PDB entry 2R5N | X-ray diffraction, 1.60 A resolution | chains A and B

# Chain A (and B)
Protein: Transketolase 1
From: Escherichia coli
Notes: EC 2.2.1.1; chain B of this document is another copy of the same molecule, construct and numbering; everything in this record applies to it too
UniProtKB: P27302 (TKT1_ECOLI); residues 1-663 here = UniProt positions 1-663
Chain sequence (669 residues; numbered 1 to 669; the number before each row is that of its first residue):
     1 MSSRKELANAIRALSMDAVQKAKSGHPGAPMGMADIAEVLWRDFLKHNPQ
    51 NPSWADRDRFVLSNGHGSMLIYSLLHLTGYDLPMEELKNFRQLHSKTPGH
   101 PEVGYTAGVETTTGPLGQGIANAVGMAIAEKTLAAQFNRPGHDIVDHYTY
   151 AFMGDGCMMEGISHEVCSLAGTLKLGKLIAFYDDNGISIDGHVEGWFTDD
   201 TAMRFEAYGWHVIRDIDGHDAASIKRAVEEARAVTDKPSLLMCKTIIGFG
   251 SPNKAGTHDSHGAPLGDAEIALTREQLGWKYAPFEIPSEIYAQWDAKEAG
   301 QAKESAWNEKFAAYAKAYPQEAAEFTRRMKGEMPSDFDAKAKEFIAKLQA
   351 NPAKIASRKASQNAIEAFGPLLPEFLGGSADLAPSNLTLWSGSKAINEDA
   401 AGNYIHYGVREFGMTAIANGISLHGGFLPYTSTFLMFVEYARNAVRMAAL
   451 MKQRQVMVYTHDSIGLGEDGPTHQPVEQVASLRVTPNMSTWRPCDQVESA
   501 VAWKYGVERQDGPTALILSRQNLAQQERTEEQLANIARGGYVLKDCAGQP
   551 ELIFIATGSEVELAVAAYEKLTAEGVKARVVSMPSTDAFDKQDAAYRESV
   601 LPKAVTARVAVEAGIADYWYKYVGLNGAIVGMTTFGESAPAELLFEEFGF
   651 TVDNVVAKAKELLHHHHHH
Disordered / not traced: 1, 668-669 (chain B: 1, 665-669)
Construct notes: expression tag (664-669)
Curated features (UniProtKB/Swiss-Prot):
  - active site: Glu411 (Proton donor)
  - binding site (substrate): His26, His261, Arg358, Ser385, His461, Asp469, His473, Arg520
  - binding site (thiamine diphosphate): His66, Gly114 to Leu116, Gly156, Asn185, His261, Phe437
  - binding site (Mg(2+)): Asp155, Asn185, Ile187
  - site (Important for catalytic activity): His26, His261
  - modified residue: Lys46 (N6-acetyllysine)
Bound ions: Ca2+: Asp155, Asn185, Ile187 (together with thiamine diphosphate)
Residues lining bound ligands:
  - oligosaccharide (ribose-5-phosphate, 5-O-phosphono-beta-D-ribofuranose units): Arg358, Leu382, Ser385, Phe434, His461, Asp469, His473, Arg520
  - 5-O-phosphono-beta-D-ribofuranose (RP5): His26, Ile189, His261, Gly262
  - thiamine diphosphate (TPP), molecule 1: Ala29, Asn64, His66, Gly114, Pro115, Leu116, Gly154, Asp155, Gly156, Glu160, Asn185, Ile187, Ser188, Ile189, Ile247, His261
  - thiamine diphosphate (TPP), molecule 2: Ala380, Asp381, Leu382, Val409, Glu411, Phe434, Phe437, Tyr440, His473

# How chain A and chain B interact
Residue-residue contacts (195):
  Ser24(A) - Glu468(B)
  His26(A) - Asp469(B)
  Arg91(A) - Glu468(B)
  Arg91(A) - Asp469(B)  salt bridge
  Arg91(A) - Ser638(B)
  Arg91(A) - Ala639(B)
  Arg91(A) - Pro640(B)
  Gln92(A) - Ser638(B)
  Gln92(A) - Pro640(B)
  Leu93(A) - Glu637(B)
  Leu93(A) - Ser638(B)
  Leu93(A) - Ala639(B)
  Leu93(A) - Glu647(B)
  His94(A) - Glu647(B)  salt bridge
  Pro98(A) - Ser638(B)
  Gly99(A) - Glu468(B)
  Gly99(A) - Ser638(B)  hydrogen bond (backbone-side chain)
  His100(A) - Asp469(B)  hydrogen bond (side chain-backbone)
  His100(A) - His473(B)
  Glu102(A) - Pro471(B)
  Thr112(A) - Thr472(B)
  Thr113(A) - Thr472(B)
  Gly114(A) - Thr472(B)
  Gly114(A) - His473(B)
  Pro115(A) - Phe437(B)  hydrophobic
  Pro115(A) - Tyr440(B)  hydrogen bond (backbone-side chain)
  Pro115(A) - Thr472(B)
  Leu116(A) - Val409(B)  hydrophobic
  Leu116(A) - Tyr440(B)  hydrogen bond (backbone-side chain)
  Gln118(A) - Tyr440(B)  hydrogen bond
  Gly156(A) - Val409(B)
  Met158(A) - His164(B)  hydrogen bond (backbone-side chain)
  Met159(A) - His164(B)
  Met159(A) - Glu165(B)
  Met159(A) - Gly408(B)
  Met159(A) - Val409(B)  hydrogen bond (side chain-backbone)
  Met159(A) - Arg410(B)
  Glu160(A) - His164(B)
  Glu160(A) - Glu165(B)
  Glu160(A) - Val409(B)  hydrogen bond (backbone-backbone)
  Glu160(A) - Glu411(B)
  Glu160(A) - Tyr440(B)
  Gly161(A) - Gly161(B)
  Gly161(A) - Glu165(B)  hydrogen bond (backbone-side chain)
  His164(A) - Met158(B)  hydrogen bond (side chain-backbone)
  His164(A) - Met159(B)
  His164(A) - Glu160(B)
  His164(A) - His164(B)
  His164(A) - Asp199(B)
  His164(A) - Arg204(B)  hydrogen bond
  Glu165(A) - Met159(B)
  Glu165(A) - Glu160(B)
  Glu165(A) - Gly161(B)  hydrogen bond (side chain-backbone)
  Ser168(A) - Asp199(B)  hydrogen bond
  Thr172(A) - Gly195(B)
  Thr172(A) - Thr198(B)  hydrogen bond
  Ser188(A) - Asp381(B)  hydrogen bond
  Ile189(A) - Asp381(B)  hydrogen bond (backbone-side chain)
  Ile189(A) - Leu382(B)  hydrophobic
  Ile189(A) - Pro384(B)  hydrophobic
  Asp190(A) - Asp381(B)  hydrogen bond (backbone-side chain)
  Asp190(A) - Leu382(B)  hydrogen bond (side chain-backbone)
  Asp190(A) - Ala383(B)  hydrogen bond (side chain-backbone)
  Asp190(A) - Pro384(B)
  Asp190(A) - His406(B)  salt bridge
  Gly195(A) - Thr172(B)
  Gly195(A) - Asn397(B)
  Trp196(A) - Asp381(B)
  Trp196(A) - His406(B)
  Trp196(A) - Gly408(B)
  Trp196(A) - Arg410(B)  hydrogen bond (backbone-side chain)
  Phe197(A) - Arg410(B)
  Thr198(A) - Thr172(B)  hydrogen bond
  Asp199(A) - His164(B)
  Asp199(A) - Ser168(B)  hydrogen bond
  Asp199(A) - Ala207(B)
  Asp199(A) - Tyr208(B)
  Asp200(A) - Ala207(B)  hydrogen bond (backbone-backbone)
  Met203(A) - Met203(B)  hydrophobic
  Met203(A) - Glu206(B)
  Met203(A) - Ala207(B)
  Arg204(A) - His164(B)  hydrogen bond
  Arg204(A) - Ala207(B)
  Glu206(A) - Met203(B)
  Ala207(A) - Asp199(B)
  Ala207(A) - Asp200(B)  hydrogen bond (backbone-backbone)
  Ala207(A) - Met203(B)
  Ala207(A) - Arg204(B)
  Tyr208(A) - Asp199(B)
  Asp381(A) - Ser188(B)  hydrogen bond
  Asp381(A) - Ile189(B)  hydrogen bond (side chain-backbone)
  Asp381(A) - Asp190(B)  hydrogen bond (side chain-backbone)
  Asp381(A) - Trp196(B)
  Leu382(A) - Ile189(B)  hydrophobic
  Leu382(A) - Asp190(B)  hydrogen bond (backbone-side chain)
  Ala383(A) - Asp190(B)  hydrogen bond (backbone-side chain)
  Pro384(A) - Ile189(B)  hydrophobic
  Pro384(A) - Asp190(B)
  Asn397(A) - Gly195(B)
  His406(A) - Asp190(B)  salt bridge
  His406(A) - Trp196(B)
  Gly408(A) - Met159(B)
  Gly408(A) - Trp196(B)
  Val409(A) - Leu116(B)  hydrophobic
  Val409(A) - Gly156(B)
  Val409(A) - Met159(B)  hydrogen bond (backbone-side chain)
  Val409(A) - Glu160(B)
  Arg410(A) - Met159(B)
  Arg410(A) - Trp196(B)  hydrogen bond (side chain-backbone)
  Arg410(A) - Phe197(B)
  Glu411(A) - Glu160(B)
  Phe412(A) - Tyr440(B)  hydrophobic
  Met436(A) - Asn443(B)
  Met436(A) - Arg446(B)
  Phe437(A) - Pro115(B)  hydrophobic
  Glu439(A) - Glu439(B)
  Glu439(A) - Arg442(B)
  Glu439(A) - Asn443(B)  hydrogen bond
  Glu439(A) - Arg446(B)
  Tyr440(A) - Pro115(B)  hydrogen bond (side chain-backbone)
  Tyr440(A) - Leu116(B)  hydrogen bond (side chain-backbone)
  Tyr440(A) - Gln118(B)  hydrogen bond
  Tyr440(A) - Glu160(B)
  Tyr440(A) - Phe412(B)  hydrophobic
  Tyr440(A) - Asn443(B)
  Arg442(A) - Glu439(B)
  Asn443(A) - Met436(B)
  Asn443(A) - Glu439(B)  hydrogen bond
  Asn443(A) - Tyr440(B)
  Arg446(A) - Met436(B)
  Arg446(A) - Glu439(B)
  Arg446(A) - Pro471(B)  hydrogen bond (side chain-backbone)
  Arg446(A) - Gln474(B)
  Arg446(A) - Glu477(B)  salt bridge
  Arg446(A) - Gln478(B)
  Arg446(A) - Phe635(B)
  Ala449(A) - Phe635(B)
  Leu450(A) - Thr472(B)
  Leu450(A) - Phe635(B)  hydrophobic
  Glu468(A) - Ser24(B)
  Glu468(A) - Arg91(B)
  Glu468(A) - Gly99(B)
  Asp469(A) - His26(B)
  Asp469(A) - Arg91(B)  salt bridge
  Asp469(A) - His100(B)  hydrogen bond (backbone-side chain)
  Pro471(A) - Glu102(B)
  Pro471(A) - Arg446(B)  hydrogen bond (backbone-side chain)
  Thr472(A) - Thr112(B)
  Thr472(A) - Thr113(B)
  Thr472(A) - Gly114(B)
  Thr472(A) - Pro115(B)
  Thr472(A) - Leu450(B)
  His473(A) - His100(B)
  His473(A) - Gly114(B)
  Gln474(A) - Arg446(B)
  Glu477(A) - Arg446(B)  salt bridge
  Glu477(A) - Val484(B)
  Glu477(A) - Thr485(B)
  Glu477(A) - Pro486(B)
  Gln478(A) - Arg446(B)
  Ser481(A) - Ser481(B)
  Val484(A) - Glu477(B)
  Val484(A) - Ile615(B)
  Thr485(A) - Glu477(B)
  Pro486(A) - Glu477(B)
  Pro486(A) - Thr634(B)
  Pro486(A) - Phe635(B)
  Arg608(A) - Leu625(B)
  Ile615(A) - Val484(B)
  Asp617(A) - Val484(B)
  Asp617(A) - Lys621(B)  salt bridge
  Tyr620(A) - Tyr620(B)
  Tyr620(A) - Lys621(B)
  Lys621(A) - Asp617(B)  salt bridge
  Lys621(A) - Tyr620(B)
  Lys621(A) - Leu625(B)
  Gly624(A) - Leu625(B)
  Leu625(A) - Lys621(B)
  Leu625(A) - Gly624(B)
  Thr634(A) - Pro486(B)
  Phe635(A) - Arg446(B)
  Phe635(A) - Ala449(B)
  Phe635(A) - Leu450(B)  hydrophobic
  Phe635(A) - Pro486(B)
  Ser638(A) - Arg91(B)
  Ser638(A) - Gln92(B)
  Ser638(A) - Leu93(B)
  Ser638(A) - Pro98(B)
  Ser638(A) - Gly99(B)  hydrogen bond (side chain-backbone)
  Ala639(A) - Arg91(B)
  Ala639(A) - Leu93(B)
  Pro640(A) - Arg91(B)
  Pro640(A) - Gln92(B)
  Glu647(A) - Leu93(B)
  Glu647(A) - His94(B)  salt bridge
Interface residues without a listed pair, chain A (97 interface residues in all): Ala22, Ser163, Leu169, Glu194, Ser379, Met447, Val476, Asn487, Tyr622, Val623, Thr633, Glu637, Leu644
Interface residues without a listed pair, chain B (97 interface residues in all): Ala22, Ser163, Leu169, Glu194, Ser379, Met447, Val476, Asn487, Arg608, Tyr622, Val623, Thr633, Leu644

# In short
Chain A and chain B each contribute 97 residues to their interface, with 41 hydrogen bonds and 10 salt
bridges. Polar contacts include Arg91(A)-Asp469(B), His94(A)-Glu647(B) and Asp190(A)-His406(B). Chain A binds
oligosaccharide, thiamine diphosphate and 5-O-phosphono-beta-D-ribofuranose.
Chain A and chain B are both Transketolase 1 (Escherichia coli); the structure, Crystal structure of
transketolase from Escherichia coli in noncovalent complex with acceptor aldose ribose 5-phosphate, was
determined by X-ray diffraction (same publication as 2R8O and 2R8P).
